2QRL - chain A; structure by X-ray diffraction, 1.60 A resolution.

# Chain A
Name: Saccharopine dehydrogenase, NAD+, L-lysine-forming
Source organism: Saccharomyces cerevisiae
Notes: EC 1.5.1.7
UniProtKB: P38998 (LYS1_YEAST); numbering as in UniProt (aligned over 1-373)
Sequence (394 residues; each row starts with the number of its first residue; numbers below 1 keep their minus sign (Met-20 is residue -20)):
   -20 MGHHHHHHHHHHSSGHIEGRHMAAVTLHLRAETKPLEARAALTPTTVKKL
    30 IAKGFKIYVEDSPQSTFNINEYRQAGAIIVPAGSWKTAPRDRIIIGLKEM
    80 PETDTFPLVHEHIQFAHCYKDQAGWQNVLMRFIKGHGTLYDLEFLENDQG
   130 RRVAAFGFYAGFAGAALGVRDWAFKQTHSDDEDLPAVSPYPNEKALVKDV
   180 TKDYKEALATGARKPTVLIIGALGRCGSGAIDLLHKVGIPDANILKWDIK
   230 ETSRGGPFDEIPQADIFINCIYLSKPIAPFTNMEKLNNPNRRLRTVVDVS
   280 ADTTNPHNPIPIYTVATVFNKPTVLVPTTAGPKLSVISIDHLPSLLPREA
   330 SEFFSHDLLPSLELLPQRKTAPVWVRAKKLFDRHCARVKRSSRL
Unresolved in the structure: -20 to 2
Differences from the reference sequence: expression tag (-20 to 0)
Disulfides: Cys205-Cys249
Ligand contacts: N-oxalylglycine (OGA): Arg18, Lys77, Phe94, His96, Glu122, Arg131, Ala134, Phe135
Swiss-Prot annotation at these positions:
  - motif: Ser371 to Leu373 (Microbody targeting signal)
  - active site: Lys77 (Proton acceptor), His96 (Proton donor)
  - binding site (L-saccharopine): Arg18, Lys77, Gln101, Arg131, Phe135, Ser279 to Asp281
  - binding site (NAD(+)): Arg130, Gly203, Arg204, Asp227, Thr231, Tyr251, Val278, Ile318 to Leu321
  - modified residue: Ala2 (N-acetylalanine)
  - mutagenesis: Lys77 (K77M: Decreases the turnover number 145-fold. Decreases the turnover number 700-fold; when associated with Gln-96), His96 (H96Q: Decreases the turnover number 28-fold. Decreases the turnover number 700-fold; when associated with Met-77), Cys205 (C205S: Prevents disulfide formation)

# In short
Bound to chain A: N-oxalylglycine. From UniProt: active-site residues Lys77 and His96, 8
L-saccharopine-binding residues, 11 NAD+-binding residues and 3 mutagenesis sites.
Chain A is Saccharopine dehydrogenase, NAD+, L-lysine-forming (Saccharomyces cerevisiae); the structure,
Crystal Structure of Oxalylglycine-bound Saccharopine Dehydrogenase (L-Lys Forming) from Saccharomyces
cerevisiae, was determined by X-ray diffraction together with 2QRJ and 2QRK from the same study.
